7YU5 - chains A and R of the 5 polymer chains in the assembly; structure by electron microscopy, 3.70 A resolution.

# Chain A
Protein: Guanine nucleotide-binding protein G(i) subunit alpha-1
Organism: Homo sapiens
UniProt: P63096 (GNAI1_HUMAN); residues 1-354 here = UniProt positions 1-354
Amino-acid sequence (354 residues; row label = number of the first residue in the row):
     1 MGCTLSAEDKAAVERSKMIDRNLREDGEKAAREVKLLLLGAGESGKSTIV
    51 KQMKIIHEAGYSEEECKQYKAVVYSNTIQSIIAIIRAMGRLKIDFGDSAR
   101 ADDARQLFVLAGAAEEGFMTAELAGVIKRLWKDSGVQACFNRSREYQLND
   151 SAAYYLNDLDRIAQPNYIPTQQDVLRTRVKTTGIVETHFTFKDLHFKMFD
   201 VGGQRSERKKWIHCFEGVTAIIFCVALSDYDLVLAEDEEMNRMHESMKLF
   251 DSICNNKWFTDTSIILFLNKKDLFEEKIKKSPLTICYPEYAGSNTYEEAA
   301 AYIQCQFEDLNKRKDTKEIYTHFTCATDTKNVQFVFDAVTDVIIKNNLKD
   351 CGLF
Unresolved in the structure: 1-5, 55-181
Curated features (UniProtKB/Swiss-Prot):
  - region: Lys35 to Thr48 (G1 motif), Asp173 to Thr181 (G2 motif), Phe196 to Arg205 (G3 motif), Ile265 to Asp272 (G4 motif), Thr324 to Thr329 (G5 motif)
  - binding site (GTP): Glu43 to Thr48, Ser151, Leu175 to Thr181, Asp200 to Gln204, Asn269 to Asp272, Ala326
  - binding site (Mg(2+)): Ser47, Thr181
  - modified residue: Arg178 (ADP-ribosylarginine), Gln204 (Deamidated glutamine), Cys351 (ADP-ribosylcysteine)
  - lipidation: Gly2 (N-myristoyl glycine), Cys3 (S-palmitoyl cysteine)

# Chain R
Protein: Lysophosphatidic acid receptor 1
Organism: Homo sapiens
UniProt: Q92633 (LPAR1_HUMAN); residue numbers follow UniProt; this construct covers 2-364
Amino-acid sequence (379 residues; numbered -8 to 370; the number before each row is that of its first residue; numbers below 1 keep their minus sign (Asp-8 is residue -8)):
    -8 DYKDDDDAMGAAISTSIPVISQPQFTAMNEPQCFYNESIAFFYNRSGKHL
    42 ATEWNTVSKLVMGLGITVCIFIMLANLLVMVAIYVNRRFHFPIYYLMANL
    92 AAADFFAGLAYFYLMFNTGPNTRRLTVSTWLLRQGLIDTSLTASVANLLA
   142 IAIERHITVFRMQLHTRMSNRRVVVVIVVIWTMAIVMGAIPSVGWNCICD
   192 IENCSNMAPLYSDSYLVFWAIFNLVTFVVMVVLYAHIFGYVRQRTMRMSR
   242 HSSGPRRNRDTMMSLLKTVVIVLGAFIICWTPGLVLLLLDVCCPQCDVLA
   292 YEKFFLLLAEFNSAMNPIIYSYRDKEMSATFRQILCCQRSENPTGPTEGS
   342 DRSASSLNHTILAGVHSNDHSVVENLYFQ
Unresolved in the structure: -8 to 22, 240-250, 324-370
Cystine bridges: Cys24-Cys190, Cys188-Cys195, Cys284-Cys287
Differences from the reference sequence: expression tag (-8 to 1, 365-370)
Residues lining bound ligands: K6L ([(2R)-2-[5-(2-hexylphenyl)pentanoylamino]-3-oxidanyl-propyl] dihydrogen phosphate): Tyr34, Lys39, Leu105, Asn108, Thr109, Gly110, Thr113, Arg124, Gln125, Asp129, Ala199, Tyr202, Leu207, Trp210, Gly274, Leu278, Glu293, Lys294, Phe296, Leu297
Curated features (UniProtKB/Swiss-Prot):
  - binding site (a 1-acyl-sn-glycero-3-phosphate): Lys39, Arg124 to Asp129, Trp210
  - modified residue: Ser341 (Phosphoserine), Thr351 (Phosphothreonine)
  - glycosylation (N-linked (GlcNAc...) asparagine): Asn27, Asn35
What the authors report for this chain:
  - mutagenesis - Y34A, K39A, R124A: decreased signaling in response to K6L
  - mutagenesis - L278A, L297A: decreased binding to K6L
  - mutagenesis - W210A: abolished signaling in response to K6L
  - mutagenesis - W210A: unchanged expression

# Interface between chain A and chain R
Contacting residue pairs (34; chain A residue first):
  Gly217(A) - His156(R)
  Tyr320(A) - Met239(R)  hydrophobic
  Phe334(A) - Met239(R)  hydrophobic
  Phe336(A) - Arg235(R)
  Asp337(A) - Arg238(R)  salt bridge
  Asp337(A) - Met239(R)
  Thr340(A) - Arg235(R)
  Asp341(A) - Thr236(R)
  Asp341(A) - Met239(R)
  Ile343(A) - Arg152(R)
  Ile343(A) - Gln154(R)
  Ile344(A) - Tyr231(R)  hydrophobic
  Ile344(A) - Val232(R)  hydrophobic
  Ile344(A) - Thr236(R)
  Lys345(A) - Thr236(R)
  Asn346(A) - Leu155(R)
  Asn347(A) - Thr149(R)  hydrogen bond (side chain-backbone)
  Asn347(A) - Val150(R)  hydrogen bond (side chain-backbone)
  Asn347(A) - Arg152(R)  hydrogen bond (side chain-backbone)
  Asn347(A) - Gln154(R)
  Leu348(A) - Val150(R)  hydrophobic
  Leu348(A) - Val232(R)  hydrophobic
  Asp350(A) - Ile84(R)
  Asp350(A) - Thr149(R)
  Asp350(A) - Arg152(R)  salt bridge
  Cys351(A) - Ile84(R)
  Cys351(A) - Arg146(R)  hydrogen bond (backbone-side chain)
  Cys351(A) - Thr149(R)
  Cys351(A) - Val150(R)  hydrophobic
  Leu353(A) - Tyr225(R)  hydrophobic
  Leu353(A) - Ile228(R)  hydrophobic
  Leu353(A) - Leu256(R)
  Phe354(A) - Thr252(R)
  Phe354(A) - Arg314(R)
Also at the interface, not in a pair above, chain A (23 interface residues in all): Ala31, Leu194, Val218, Thr219, Ala338, Gly352
Also at the interface, not in a pair above, chain R (24 interface residues in all): Met153, Ser255, Thr259, Val260, Asp315

# Overview
23 residues of chain A face 24 of chain R across their interface, with 4 hydrogen bonds and 2 salt bridges.
Polar contacts include Asp337(A)-Arg238(R), Asp350(A)-Arg152(R) and Asn347(A)-Thr149(R). The paper reports
that Y34A, K39A and R124A of chain R reduce signaling in response to K6L; L278A and L297A of chain R reduce
binding to K6L.
Chain A is Guanine nucleotide-binding protein G(i) subunit alpha-1 and chain R is Lysophosphatidic acid
receptor 1, both from Homo sapiens; the structure, Human Lysophosphatidic Acid Receptor 1-Gi complex bound to
ONO-0740556, state1, was determined by electron microscopy together with 7YU3, 7YU4, 7YU6, 7YU7 and 7YU8 from
the same study.
